PDB entry 8DEX | electron microscopy, 2.70 A resolution | chains A and B of the 12 polymer chains in the assembly

# Chain A
Name: pre-crRNA processing endonuclease
From: Desulfovibrio vulgaris
Notes: EC 3.1.-.-
Reference sequence: Q72WF9 (Q72WF9_DESVH); residue numbers follow UniProt; this construct covers 1-227
Chain sequence (227 residues; each row starts with the number of its first residue):
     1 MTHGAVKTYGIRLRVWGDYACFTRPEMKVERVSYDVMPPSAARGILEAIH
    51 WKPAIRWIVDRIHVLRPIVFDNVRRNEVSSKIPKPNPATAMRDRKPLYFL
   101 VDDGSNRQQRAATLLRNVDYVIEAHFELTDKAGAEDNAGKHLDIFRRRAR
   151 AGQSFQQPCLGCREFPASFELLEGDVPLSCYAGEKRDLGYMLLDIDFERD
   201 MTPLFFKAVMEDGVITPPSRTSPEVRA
Disordered / not traced: 1-7

# Chain B
Name: CRISPR-associated protein, TM1801 family
From: Desulfovibrio vulgaris
Reference sequence: Q72WF7 (Q72WF7_DESVH); numbering as in UniProt (aligned over 1-290)
Chain sequence (290 residues; numbered 1 to 290; the number before each row is that of its first residue):
     1 MTAIANRYEFVLLFDVENGNPNGDPDAGNMPRIDPETGHGLVTDVCLKRK
    51 IRNHVALTKEGAERFNIYIQEKAILNETHERAYTACDLKPEPKKLPKKVE
   101 DAKRVTDWMCTNFYDIRTFGAVMTTEVNCGQVRGPVQMAFARSVEPVVPQ
   151 EVSITRMAVTTKAEAEKQQGDNRTMGRKHIVPYGLYVAHGFISAPLAEKT
   201 GFSDEDLTLFWDALVNMFEHDRSAARGLMSSRKLIVFKHQNRLGNAPAHK
   251 LFDLVKVSRAEGSSGPARSFADYAVTVGQAPEGVEVKEML
Disordered / not traced: 85-100, 167-170

# Interface between chain A and chain B
Pairs across the interface (89):
  D18(A) - R142(B)  salt bridge
  Y19(A) - D34(B)
  V69(A) - E36(B)
  D71(A) - P35(B)
  V73(A) - R32(B)
  R74(A) - P25(B)
  R74(A) - D26(B)
  R74(A) - R32(B)  hydrogen bond (backbone-side chain)
  R75(A) - T43(B)
  K81(A) - V122(B)
  I82(A) - Y68(B)  hydrophobic
  I82(A) - I69(B)  hydrophobic
  I82(A) - V122(B)
  I82(A) - M123(B)
  I82(A) - T124(B)  hydrogen bond (backbone-backbone)
  P83(A) - Y68(B)
  P83(A) - T124(B)
  K84(A) - T124(B)
  K84(A) - T125(B)  hydrogen bond
  P85(A) - W108(B)  hydrophobic
  P85(A) - M109(B)
  P87(A) - V105(B)
  P87(A) - W108(B)  hydrophobic
  A90(A) - R81(B)
  A90(A) - W108(B)  hydrophobic
  M91(A) - Y83(B)  hydrophobic
  R94(A) - T78(B)
  R94(A) - H79(B)  hydrogen bond (side chain-backbone)
  K95(A) - H79(B)
  K95(A) - R81(B)  hydrogen bond (backbone-side chain)
  P96(A) - N76(B)
  P96(A) - H79(B)
  P96(A) - R81(B)
  L97(A) - Y68(B)
  L97(A) - R81(B)
  L97(A) - F113(B)
  Y98(A) - Y68(B)
  Y98(A) - Q70(B)
  Y98(A) - I74(B)
  F99(A) - Y68(B)  hydrogen bond (backbone-backbone)
  F99(A) - I69(B)
  F99(A) - Q70(B)  hydrogen bond (backbone-backbone)
  L100(A) - Q70(B)
  L100(A) - K72(B)
  V101(A) - R49(B)
  V101(A) - I69(B)  hydrophobic
  V101(A) - Q70(B)  hydrogen bond (backbone-backbone)
  V101(A) - E71(B)
  D102(A) - E71(B)
  D102(A) - K72(B)
  Q109(A) - P25(B)
  R116(A) - D34(B)  salt bridge
  R116(A) - E36(B)
  R148(A) - L243(B)
  A151(A) - N245(B)
  A151(A) - A246(B)
  A151(A) - P247(B)
  G152(A) - R7(B)  hydrogen bond (backbone-side chain)
  G152(A) - A246(B)
  G152(A) - P247(B)
  Q153(A) - R7(B)
  Q153(A) - N241(B)
  Q153(A) - L243(B)
  Q153(A) - G244(B)  hydrogen bond (side chain-backbone)
  S154(A) - R7(B)
  S154(A) - L243(B)
  F155(A) - S193(B)  hydrogen bond (backbone-side chain)
  F155(A) - P195(B)  hydrophobic
  F155(A) - L196(B)  hydrophobic
  Q156(A) - R133(B)  hydrogen bond
  Q156(A) - S193(B)
  Q156(A) - L196(B)
  Q157(A) - Q137(B)
  Q157(A) - F191(B)
  R163(A) - F119(B)  hydrogen bond (side chain-backbone)
  R163(A) - R133(B)  hydrogen bond (side chain-backbone)
  R163(A) - G134(B)  hydrogen bond (side chain-backbone)
  R163(A) - V136(B)  hydrogen bond (side chain-backbone)
  R163(A) - Q137(B)  hydrogen bond (backbone-side chain)
  R163(A) - L196(B)
  E164(A) - D44(B)
  E164(A) - M138(B)
  E164(A) - A139(B)
  E164(A) - F140(B)
  F165(A) - F140(B)  hydrophobic
  P166(A) - A139(B)
  P166(A) - F191(B)  hydrophobic
  S168(A) - H249(B)
  F169(A) - H249(B)
Also at the interface, not in a pair above, chain A (47 interface residues in all): W16, F70, N76, A88, D103, C159, M201
Also at the interface, not in a pair above, chain B (59 interface residues in all): D24, L41, V45, I67, E80, I116, A121, C129, P135, A248

# Summary
The interface between chain A and chain B involves 47 residues on one side and 59 on the other, with 17
hydrogen bonds and 2 salt bridges. Polar pairs include D18(A)-R142(B), R116(A)-D34(B) and R74(A)-R32(B).
Here chain A is pre-crRNA processing endonuclease and chain B is CRISPR-associated protein, TM1801 family,
both from Desulfovibrio vulgaris. Entry 8DEX (type I-C Cascade) was determined by electron microscopy,
deposited together with 8DEJ, 8DFA, 8DFS and 8DFO.
